Entry 4A3F (X-ray diffraction, 3.50 A resolution); this record covers chains B and P of the 15 polymer chains in the assembly.

== Chain B ==
Protein: DNA-directed RNA polymerase II subunit RPB2
Source organism: Saccharomyces cerevisiae
Notes: EC 2.7.7.6
UniProt: P08518 (RPB2_YEAST); residues 1-1224 here = UniProt positions 1-1224
Chain sequence (1224 residues; row label = number of the first residue in the row):
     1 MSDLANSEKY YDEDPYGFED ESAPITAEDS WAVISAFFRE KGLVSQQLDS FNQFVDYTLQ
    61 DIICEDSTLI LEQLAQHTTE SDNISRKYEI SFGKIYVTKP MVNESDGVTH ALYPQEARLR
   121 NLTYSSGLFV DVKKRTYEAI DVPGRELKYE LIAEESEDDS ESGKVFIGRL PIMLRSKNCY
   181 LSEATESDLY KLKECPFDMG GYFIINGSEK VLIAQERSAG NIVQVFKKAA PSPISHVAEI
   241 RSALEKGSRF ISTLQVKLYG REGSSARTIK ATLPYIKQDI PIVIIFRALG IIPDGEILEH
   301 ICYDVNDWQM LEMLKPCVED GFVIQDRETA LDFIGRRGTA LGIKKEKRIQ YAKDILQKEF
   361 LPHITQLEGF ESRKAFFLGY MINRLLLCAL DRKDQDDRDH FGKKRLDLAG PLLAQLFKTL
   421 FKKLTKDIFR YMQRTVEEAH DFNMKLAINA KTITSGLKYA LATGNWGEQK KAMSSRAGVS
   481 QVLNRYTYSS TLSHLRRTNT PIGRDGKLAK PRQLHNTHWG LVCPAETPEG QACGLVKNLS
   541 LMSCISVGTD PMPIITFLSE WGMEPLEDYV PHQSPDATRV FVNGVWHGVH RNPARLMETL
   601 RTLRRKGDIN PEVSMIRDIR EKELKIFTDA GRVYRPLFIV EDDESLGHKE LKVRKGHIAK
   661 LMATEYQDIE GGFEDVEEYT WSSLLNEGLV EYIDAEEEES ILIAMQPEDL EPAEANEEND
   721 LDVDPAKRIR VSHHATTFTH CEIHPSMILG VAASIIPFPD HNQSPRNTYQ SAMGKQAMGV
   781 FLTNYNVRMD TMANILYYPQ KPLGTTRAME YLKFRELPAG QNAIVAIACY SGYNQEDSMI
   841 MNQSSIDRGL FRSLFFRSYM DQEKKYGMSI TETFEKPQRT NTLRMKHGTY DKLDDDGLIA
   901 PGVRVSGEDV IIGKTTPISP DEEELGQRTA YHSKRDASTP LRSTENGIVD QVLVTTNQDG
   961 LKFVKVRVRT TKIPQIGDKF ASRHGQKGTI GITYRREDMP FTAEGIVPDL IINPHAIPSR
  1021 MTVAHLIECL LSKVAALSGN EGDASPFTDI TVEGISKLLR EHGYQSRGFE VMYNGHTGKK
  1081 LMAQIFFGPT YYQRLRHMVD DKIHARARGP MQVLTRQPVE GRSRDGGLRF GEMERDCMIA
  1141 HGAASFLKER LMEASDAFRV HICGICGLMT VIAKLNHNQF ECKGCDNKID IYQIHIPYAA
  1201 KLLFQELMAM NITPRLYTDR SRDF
Not modelled in the structure: 1-19, 71-89, 135-163, 438-445, 503-508, 669-677, 716-721, 920-932
Metal / ion sites: Zn2+: Cys1163, Cys1166, Cys1182, Cys1185
Residues lining bound ligands: AMP-CPP (APC; diphosphomethylphosphonic acid adenosyl ester): Glu529, Arg766, Tyr769, Lys987, Arg1020
What the authors report for this chain:
  - binding site for AMP-CPP: Arg766, Arg1020

== Chain P ==
Molecule: 6-nt RNA strand
Sequence (6 nucleotides; numbered 5 to 10; the number before each row is that of its first residue):
     5 CCAGGA
Metal / ion sites: Mg2+: A10 (shared with 3 residues of chain A)

== Interface between chain B and chain P ==
Pairs across the interface - 10 pairs, chain B then chain P:
  Gln481(B) - C6(P)  phosphate contact
  Gln481(B) - A7(P)  sugar contact
  Arg497(B) - G8(P)  salt bridge to the phosphate
  Gln776(B) - G8(P)  hydrogen bond to the sugar
  Gln776(B) - G9(P)  hydrogen bond to the phosphate
  Lys979(B) - G9(P)  hydrogen bond to the phosphate
  Lys979(B) - A10(P)  salt bridge to the phosphate
  Lys987(B) - A10(P)  salt bridge to the phosphate
  His1097(B) - G9(P)  sugar contact
  Lys1102(B) - G9(P)  sugar contact
Other interface residues (no listed pair), chain B (10 interface residues in all): Ala477, Gly478, Tyr486
Other interface residues (no listed pair), chain P (6 interface residues in all): C5

== Summary ==
10 residues of chain B face 6 of chain P across their interface, with 3 hydrogen bonds and 3 salt bridges.
Among the polar pairs are Gln776(B)-G8(P), Gln776(B)-G9(P) and Lys979(B)-G9(P). Bound to chain B: AMP-CPP.
Cys1163(B), Cys1166(B), Cys1182(B) and Cys1185(B) coordinate Zn2+. The paper reports a binding site for
AMP-CPP at Arg766(B) and Arg1020(B).
Here chain B is DNA-directed RNA polymerase II subunit RPB2 (Saccharomyces cerevisiae) and chain P is a 6-nt
RNA strand. Entry 4A3F (RNA Polymerase II initial transcribing complex with a 6nt DNA-RNA hybrid and soaked
with AMPCPP) was determined by X-ray diffraction (same publication as 4A3B, 4A3C, 4A3D, 4A3E, 4A3G, 4A3I and 4
further entries).
